PDB entry 7BO4 | X-ray diffraction, 2.40 A resolution | chain A

[Chain A]
Molecule: Cholinesterase
Organism: Homo sapiens
Notes: EC 3.1.1.8
UniProt: P06276 (CHLE_HUMAN); residues 1-529 here correspond to UniProt positions 29-557 (UniProt number = residue number + 28)
Chain sequence (529 residues; row label = number of the first residue in the row):
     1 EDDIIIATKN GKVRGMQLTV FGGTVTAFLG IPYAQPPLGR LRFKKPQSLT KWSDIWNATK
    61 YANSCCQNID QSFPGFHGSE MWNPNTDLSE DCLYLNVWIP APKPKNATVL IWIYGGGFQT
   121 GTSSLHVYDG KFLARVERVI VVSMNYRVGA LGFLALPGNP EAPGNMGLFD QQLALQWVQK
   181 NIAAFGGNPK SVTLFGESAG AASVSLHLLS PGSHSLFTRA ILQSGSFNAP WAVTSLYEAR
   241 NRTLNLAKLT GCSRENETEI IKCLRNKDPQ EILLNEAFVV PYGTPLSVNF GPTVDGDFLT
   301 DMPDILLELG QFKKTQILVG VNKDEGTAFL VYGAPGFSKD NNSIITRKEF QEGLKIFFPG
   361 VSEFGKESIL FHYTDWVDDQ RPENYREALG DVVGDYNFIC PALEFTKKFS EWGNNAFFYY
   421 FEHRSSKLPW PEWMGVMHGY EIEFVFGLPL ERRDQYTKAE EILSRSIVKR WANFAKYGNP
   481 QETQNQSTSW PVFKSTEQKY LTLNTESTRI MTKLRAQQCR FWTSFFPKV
Disordered / not traced: 1-3
Differences from the reference sequence: engineered mutation Gln17 (Asn45 in P06276), Gln455 (Asn483 in P06276), Gln481 (Asn509 in P06276), Gln486 (Asn514 in P06276)
Disulfide bonds: Cys65-Cys92, Cys252-Cys263, Cys400-Cys519
Covalently attached groups: N-acetylglucosamine (NAG) linked to Asn57, Asn256; glycan linked to Asn106, Asn241, Asn341, Asn485
Small-molecule neighbours:
  - A87 (3-[2-[butyl(2-cycloheptylethyl)amino]ethyl]-1H-indol-6-ol): Asp70, Gly78, Trp82, Gly116, Gly117, Thr120, Ser198, Trp231, Pro285, Leu286, Ser287, Val288, Ala328, Phe329, Tyr332, Phe398, Trp430, Met437, His438, Tyr440
  - N-acetyl-alpha-neuraminic acid (SIA): Phe76, Lys339, Asp340, Pro429, Trp430, Pro431
UniProt features mapped onto this chain:
  - active site: Ser198 (Acyl-ester intermediate), Glu325 (Charge relay system), His438 (Charge relay system)
  - binding site (tacrine): Trp82, His438
  - binding site (substrate): Gly116, Gly117
  - modified residue: Ser198 (Phosphoserine)
  - glycosylation (N-linked (GlcNAc...) asparagine): Asn57 (complex), Asn106 (complex), Asn241 (complex), Asn256 (complex), Asn341 (complex), Asn485

[Summary]
Ligands of chain A: compound A87 and N-acetyl-alpha-neuraminic acid. Covalently linked N-acetylglucosamine: at
Asn57 and Asn256. From UniProt: 3 active-site residues, tacrine-binding residues Trp82 and His438 and
substrate-binding residues Gly116 and Gly117.
Chain A is Cholinesterase (Homo sapiens); the structure, Human Butyrylcholinesterase in complex with
3-(2-(butyl(2-cycloheptylethyl)amino)ethyl)-1H-indol-6-ol, was determined by X-ray diffraction together with
7BO3 from the same study.
